PDB entry 6A6T | X-ray diffraction, 1.90 A resolution | chain A

# Chain A
Protein: Fructosyl amine: oxygen oxidoreductase
Organism: Aspergillus nidulans
Amino-acid sequence (438 residues; each row starts with the number of its first residue):
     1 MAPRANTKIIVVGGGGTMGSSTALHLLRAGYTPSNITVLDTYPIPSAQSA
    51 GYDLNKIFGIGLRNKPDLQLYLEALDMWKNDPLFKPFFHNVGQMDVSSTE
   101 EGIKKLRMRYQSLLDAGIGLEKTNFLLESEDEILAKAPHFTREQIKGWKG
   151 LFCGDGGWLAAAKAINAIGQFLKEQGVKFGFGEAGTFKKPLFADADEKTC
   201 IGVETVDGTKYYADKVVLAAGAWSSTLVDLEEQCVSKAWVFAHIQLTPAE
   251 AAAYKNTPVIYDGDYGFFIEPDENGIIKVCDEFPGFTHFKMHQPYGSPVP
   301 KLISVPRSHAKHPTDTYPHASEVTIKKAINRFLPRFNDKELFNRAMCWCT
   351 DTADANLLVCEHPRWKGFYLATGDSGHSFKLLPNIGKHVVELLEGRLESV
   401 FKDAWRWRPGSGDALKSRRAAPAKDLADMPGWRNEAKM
Disordered / not traced: 1-3, 434-438
Modified residues: Cys153 (S-hydroxycysteine; CSO)
Glycans and other covalent adducts: flavin-adenine dinucleotide (FAD) linked to Cys347
Small-molecule neighbours:
  - (4S,5S)-1,2-dithiane-4,5-diol (D1D), molecule 1: Arg4, Asn6, Thr7
  - (4S,5S)-1,2-dithiane-4,5-diol (D1D), molecule 2: Thr41, Tyr42, Pro43, Phe181, Gly182
  - (4S,5S)-1,2-dithiane-4,5-diol (D1D), molecule 3: Leu68, Gln69, Leu72, Ile118
  - (4S,5S)-1,2-dithiane-4,5-diol (D1D), molecule 4: Trp239, Phe267, Cys349, Ser375, Gly376, Arg419
  - (4S,5S)-1,2-dithiane-4,5-diol (D1D), molecule 5: Thr316, Tyr317, Pro318, His319, Glu322, Arg344, Gly431
  - FAD (flavin-adenine dinucleotide): Val12, Gly13, Gly15, Gly16, Thr17, Met18, Gly19, Leu39, Asp40, Thr41, Ser46, Gln48, Ser49, Ala50, Gly51, Lys56, Ile57, Gly185, Thr186, Phe187, Ala219, Ala220, Gly221, Trp223, Leu227, Trp239, Phe241, Cys280, Trp348, Cys349, Asp374, Gly376, His377, Ser378, Phe379, Lys380

# Overview
Chain A binds 5 copies of (4S,5S)-1,2-dithiane-4,5-diol. Flavin-adenine dinucleotide is covalently linked to
Cys347.
Chain A is Fructosyl amine: oxygen oxidoreductase (Aspergillus nidulans); the structure, Crystal structure of
the modified fructosyl peptide oxidase from Aspergillus nidulans with R61G mutation, was determined by X-ray
diffraction (same publication as 6A6R, 6A6S, 6A6U and 6A6V).
